Entry 2LB1 (solution NMR); this record covers chains A and B.

Chain A:
Molecule: E3 ubiquitin-protein ligase SMURF1
Source organism: Homo sapiens
Notes: EC 6.3.2.-
UniProt: Q9HCE7 (SMUF1_HUMAN); residues 279-314 here correspond to UniProt positions 305-340 (UniProt number = residue number + 26)
Amino-acid sequence (36 residues; each row starts with the number of its first residue):
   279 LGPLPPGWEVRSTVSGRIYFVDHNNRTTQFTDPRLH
Disordered / not traced: 314

Chain B:
Molecule: Mothers against decapentaplegic homolog 1
UniProt: Q15797 (SMAD1_HUMAN); residue numbers follow UniProt; this construct covers 220-233
Amino-acid sequence (15 residues; row label = number of the first residue in the row):
   220 ADTPPPAYLPPEDPX
Disordered / not traced: 220
Construct notes: insertion (234)
Modified residues: NH2 (amino group) at position 234

Interface between chain A and chain B:
Pairs across the interface (25):
  Glu287(A) - Pro230(B)
  Val288(A) - Pro230(B)
  Arg289(A) - Pro230(B)
  Arg289(A) - Glu231(B)
  Ser290(A) - Glu231(B)
  Ser290(A) - Asp232(B)
  Arg295(A) - Asp221(B)
  Tyr297(A) - Pro225(B)
  Tyr297(A) - Ala226(B)
  Val299(A) - Ala226(B)
  Val299(A) - Tyr227(B)
  Val299(A) - Leu228(B)
  Asp300(A) - Tyr227(B)
  His301(A) - Tyr227(B)
  His301(A) - Leu228(B)
  His301(A) - Pro229(B)
  Arg304(A) - Tyr227(B)
  Thr306(A) - Pro224(B)
  Thr306(A) - Pro225(B)
  Thr306(A) - Ala226(B)
  Thr306(A) - Tyr227(B)
  Phe308(A) - Asp221(B)
  Phe308(A) - Thr222(B)
  Phe308(A) - Pro223(B)
  Phe308(A) - Pro224(B)
Interface residues without a listed pair, chain A (14 interface residues in all): Thr305, Gln307
The authors on this interface:
  - pairs named by the authors: Glu287(A)-Pro230(B), Arg289(A)-Glu231(B), His301(A)-Tyr227(B), His301(A)-Pro229(B), Arg304(A)-Tyr227(B), Phe308(A)-Pro225(B)

Overview:
14 residues of chain A and 12 residues of chain B are in contact. The paper describes contacts between
Glu287(A) and Pro230(B), Arg289(A) and Glu231(B) and His301(A) and Tyr227(B) among others.
Chain A is E3 ubiquitin-protein ligase SMURF1 (Homo sapiens) and chain B is Mothers against decapentaplegic
homolog 1; the structure, Structure of the second domain of human Smurf1 in complex with a human Smad1 derived
peptide, was determined by solution NMR, deposited together with 2LAJ, 2LAW, 2LAX, 2LAY, 2LAZ, 2LB0, 2LB2 and
2LB3.
